Entry 5XTR (X-ray diffraction, 2.25 A resolution); this record covers chains A and C.

# Chain A (and C)
Molecule: FAD-linked sulfhydryl oxidase
Source organism: Autographa californica nuclear polyhedrosis virus
Notes: EC 1.8.3.2; chain C of this document is another copy of the same molecule, construct and numbering; everything in this record applies to it too
UniProtKB: P41480 (FLSO_NPVAC); numbering as in UniProt (aligned over 1-259)
Amino-acid sequence (293 residues; row label = number of the first residue in the row; numbers below 1 keep their minus sign (Met-33 is residue -33)):
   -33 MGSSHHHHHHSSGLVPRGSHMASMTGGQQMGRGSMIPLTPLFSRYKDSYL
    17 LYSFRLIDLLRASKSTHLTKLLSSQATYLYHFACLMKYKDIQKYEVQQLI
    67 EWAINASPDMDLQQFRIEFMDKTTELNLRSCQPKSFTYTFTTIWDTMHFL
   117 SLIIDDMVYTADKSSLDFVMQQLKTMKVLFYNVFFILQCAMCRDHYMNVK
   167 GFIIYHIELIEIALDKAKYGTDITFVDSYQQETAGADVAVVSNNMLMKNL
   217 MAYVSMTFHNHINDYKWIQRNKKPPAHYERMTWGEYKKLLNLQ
Not modelled in the structure: -33 to 1, 52-56, 186, 202-209, 239-243, 259 (chain C: -33 to 3, 53, 203-208, 241-243, 259)
Disulfides: Cys155-Cys158
Sequence notes: initiating methionine (-33); expression tag (-32 to 0); engineered mutation Ala127 (Arg in P41480), Ala183 (Glu in P41480)
Small-molecule neighbours: FAD (flavin-adenine dinucleotide): Leu7, Arg10, Phe106, Thr107, Ile109, Trp110, Met113, His114, Phe151, Met157, Cys158, His161, Tyr162, Met222, His225, Asn226, Ile228, Asn229, Lys232, Gln235, Arg236, Met247, Tyr252

# Chain A / chain C interface
Pairs across the interface - 55 pairs, chain A then chain C:
  Lys143(A) with Tyr231(C), hydrogen bond
  Tyr147(A) with Met163(C), hydrogen bond; Asn164(C)
  His161(A) with Glu174(C), salt bridge
  Met163(A) with Tyr147(C)
  Asn164(A) with Tyr147(C); Gly167(C); Ile170(C)
  Val165(A) with Gly167(C); Ile170(C), hydrophobic; Tyr171(C); Glu174(C)
  Gly167(A) with Asn164(C); Val165(C); Gly167(C); Phe168(C)
  Phe168(A) with Gly167(C); Phe168(C); Tyr171(C), hydrophobic
  Ile170(A) with Asn164(C)
  Tyr171(A) with Val165(C), hydrophobic; Phe168(C), hydrophobic; Thr223(C), hydrogen bond (side chain-backbone); Phe224(C), hydrophobic; His227(C)
  Glu174(A) with His161(C), salt bridge; Val165(C); His227(C), salt bridge; Tyr231(C)
  Leu175(A) with His227(C)
  Glu177(A) with Tyr231(C), hydrogen bond; Ile234(C)
  Ile178(A) with His227(C)
  Asp181(A) with Ile234(C)
  Tyr185(A) with Lys239(C)
  Tyr195(A) with Thr199(C)
  Gln196(A) with Thr199(C); Ala200(C)
  Thr199(A) with Tyr195(C); Gln196(C), hydrogen bond (backbone-side chain)
  Ala200(A) with Gln196(C)
  Thr223(A) with Tyr171(C)
  Phe224(A) with Tyr171(C), hydrophobic
  His227(A) with Tyr171(C); Glu174(C), salt bridge; Leu175(C); Ile178(C)
  Tyr231(A) with Lys140(C); Lys143(C), hydrogen bond; Glu174(C); Glu177(C), hydrogen bond
  Ile234(A) with Glu177(C); Ile178(C)
  Asn237(A) with Tyr185(C)
  Lys238(A) with Tyr185(C)
Other interface residues (no listed pair), chain A (30 interface residues in all): His172, Tyr219, Asp230
Other interface residues (no listed pair), chain C (30 interface residues in all): Asp181, Tyr219, Asp230, Lys238

# Overview
Chain A and chain C each contribute 30 residues to their interface, with 7 hydrogen bonds and 4 salt bridges.
Among the polar pairs are His161(A)-Glu174(C), Glu174(A)-His227(C) and Lys143(A)-Tyr231(C). Ligands of chain
A: flavin-adenine dinucleotide.
Chain A and chain C are both FAD-linked sulfhydryl oxidase (Autographa californica nuclear polyhedrosis
virus); the structure, Crystal structure of baculoviral sulfhydryl oxidase P33 (R127A, E183A mutant), was
determined by X-ray diffraction, deposited together with 5XTN, 5XTO, 5XTP and 5XTQ.
